9GJP - chains 2 and 6 of the 15 polymer chains in the assembly; structure by electron microscopy, 3.40 A resolution.

[Chain 2]
Molecule: DNA replication licensing factor MCM2
From: Saccharomyces cerevisiae
Notes: EC 3.6.4.12
UniProt: P29469 (MCM2_YEAST); residues 1-868 here = UniProt positions 1-868
Amino-acid sequence (868 residues; numbered 1 to 868; the number before each row is that of its first residue):
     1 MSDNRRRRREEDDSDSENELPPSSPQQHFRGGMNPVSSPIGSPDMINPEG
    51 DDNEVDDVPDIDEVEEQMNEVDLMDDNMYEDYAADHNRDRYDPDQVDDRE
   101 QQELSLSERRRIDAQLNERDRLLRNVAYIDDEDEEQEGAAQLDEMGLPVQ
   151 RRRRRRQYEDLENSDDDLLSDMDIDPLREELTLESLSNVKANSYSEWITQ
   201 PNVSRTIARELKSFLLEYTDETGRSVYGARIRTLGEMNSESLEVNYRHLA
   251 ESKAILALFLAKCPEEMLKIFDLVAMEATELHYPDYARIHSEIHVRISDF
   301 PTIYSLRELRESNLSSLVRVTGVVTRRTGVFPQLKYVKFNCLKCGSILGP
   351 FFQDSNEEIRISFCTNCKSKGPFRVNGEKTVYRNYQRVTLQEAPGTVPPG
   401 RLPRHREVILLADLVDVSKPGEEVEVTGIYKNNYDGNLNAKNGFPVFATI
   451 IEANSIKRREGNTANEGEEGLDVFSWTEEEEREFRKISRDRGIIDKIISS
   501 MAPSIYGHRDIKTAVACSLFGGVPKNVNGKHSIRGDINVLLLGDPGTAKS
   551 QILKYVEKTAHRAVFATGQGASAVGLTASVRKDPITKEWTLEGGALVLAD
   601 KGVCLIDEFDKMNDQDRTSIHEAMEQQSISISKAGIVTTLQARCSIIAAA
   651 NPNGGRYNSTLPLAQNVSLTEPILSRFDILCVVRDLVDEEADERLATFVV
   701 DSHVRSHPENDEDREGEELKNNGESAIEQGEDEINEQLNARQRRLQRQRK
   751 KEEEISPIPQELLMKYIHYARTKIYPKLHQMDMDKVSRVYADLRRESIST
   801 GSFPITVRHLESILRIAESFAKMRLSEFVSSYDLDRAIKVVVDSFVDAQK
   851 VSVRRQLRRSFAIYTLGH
Disordered / not traced: 1-182, 459-474, 710-738, 865-868
Ion coordination: Zn2+: Cys341, Cys344, Cys364, Cys367
Ligand contacts:
  - ADP (adenosine-5'-diphosphate), molecule 1: Ser504, Ile505, Tyr506, His508, Asp544, Pro545, Gly546, Thr547, Ala548, Lys549, Ser550, Gln551, Leu695, Val699
  - ADP, molecule 2: Ile533, Glu625, Ser675, Arg676, Val807, Arg808, Glu811
UniProt features mapped onto this chain:
  - zinc finger: Cys341 to Cys367 (C4-type)
  - motif: Ser675 to Asp678 (Arginine finger)
  - binding site (ATP): Gly543 to Ser550
  - modified residue (Phosphoserine): Ser14, Ser16, Ser23, Ser164, Ser170

[Chain 6]
Molecule: DNA replication licensing factor MCM6
From: Saccharomyces cerevisiae
Notes: EC 3.6.4.12
UniProt: P53091 (MCM6_YEAST); residues 1-1017 here = UniProt positions 1-1017
Amino-acid sequence (1017 residues; numbered 1 to 1017; the number before each row is that of its first residue):
     1 MSSPFPADTPSSNRPSNSSPPPSSIGAGFGSSSGLDSQIGSRLHFPSSSQ
    51 PHVSNSQTGPFVNDSTQFSSQRLQTDGSATNDMEGNEPARSFKSRALNHV
   101 KKVDDVTGEKVREAFEQFLEDFSVQSTDTGEVEKVYRAQIEFMKIYDLNT
   151 IYIDYQHLSMRENGALAMAISEQYYRFLPFLQKGLRRVVRKYAPELLNTS
   201 DSLKRSEGDEGQADEDEQQDDDMNGSSLPRDSGSSAAPGNGTSAMATRSI
   251 TTSTSPEQTERVFQISFFNLPTVHRIRDIRSEKIGSLLSISGTVTRTSEV
   301 RPELYKASFTCDMCRAIVDNVEQSFKYTEPTFCPNPSCENRAFWTLNVTR
   351 SRFLDWQKVRIQENANEIPTGSMPRTLDVILRGDSVERAKPGDRCKFTGV
   401 EIVVPDVTQLGLPGVKPSSTLDTRGISKTTEGLNSGVTGLRSLGVRDLTY
   451 KISFLACHVISIGSNIGASSPDANSNNRETELQMAANLQANNVYQDNERD
   501 QEVFLNSLSSDEINELKEMVKDEHIYDKLVRSIAPAVFGHEAVKKGILLQ
   551 MLGGVHKSTVEGIKLRGDINICVVGDPSTSKSQFLKYVVGFAPRSVYTSG
   601 KASSAAGLTAAVVRDEEGGDYTIEAGALMLADNGICCIDEFDKMDISDQV
   651 AIHEAMEQQTISIAKAGIHATLNARTSILAAANPVGGRYNRKLSLRGNLN
   701 MTAPIMSRFDLFFVILDDCNEKIDTELASHIVDLHMKRDEAIEPPFSAEQ
   751 LRRYIKYARTFKPILTKEARSYLVEKYKELRKDDAQGFSRSSYRITVRQL
   801 ESMIRLSEAIARANCVDEITPSFIAEAYDLLRQSIIRVDVDDVEMDEEFD
   851 NIESQSHAASGNNDDNDDGTGSGVITSEPPADIEEGQSEATARPGTSEKK
   901 KTTVTYDKYVSMMNMIVRKIAEVDREGAEELTAVDIVDWYLLQKENDLGS
   951 LAEYWEERRLAFKVIKRLVKDRILMEIHGTRHNLRDLENEENENNKTVYV
  1001 IHPNCEVLDQLEPQDSS
Disordered / not traced: 1-99, 124-133, 201-259, 421-444, 464-499, 738-744, 786-792, 835-902, 979-995, 1005-1017
Ion coordination: Zn2+: Cys311, Cys314, Cys333, Cys338
Ligand contacts:
  - ADP (adenosine-5'-diphosphate), molecule 1: Ala536, Val537, Phe538, His540, Pro577, Ser578, Thr579, Ser580, Lys581, Ser582, Gln583, Glu640, Asn683, Leu727, Ile731, Leu734
  - ADP, molecule 2: Glu657, Gln658, Val797, Arg798, Glu801
UniProt features mapped onto this chain:
  - motif: Ser707 to Asp710 (Arginine finger)
  - binding site (ATP): Gly575 to Ser582
  - modified residue: Ser78 (Phosphoserine), Ser249 (Phosphoserine), Ser372 (Phosphoserine), Thr766 (Phosphothreonine)

[How chain 2 and chain 6 interact]
Contacting residue pairs (113):
  Tyr194(2) with Ser200(6)
  Glu196(2) with Arg350(6), salt bridge
  Arg310(2) with Asp355(6), salt bridge
  Glu311(2) with Asn149(6), hydrogen bond
  Ser362(2) with Asp312(6), hydrogen bond; Phe343(6)
  Phe363(2) with Asp312(6); Met313(6), hydrophobic; Asn340(6)
  Lys370(2) with Phe343(6)
  Gly400(2) with Thr671(6), hydrogen bond (backbone-backbone); Asn673(6)
  Arg401(2) with Glu387(6), salt bridge; Lys390(6); Ala670(6)
  Leu402(2) with Ile623(6), hydrophobic; Ala670(6), hydrophobic
  Arg404(2) with Glu387(6), salt bridge
  Asn432(2) with Pro302(6)
  Asn439(2) with Tyr327(6)
  Asn442(2) with Arg301(6); Trp356(6); Lys358(6), hydrogen bond
  Gly443(2) with Trp356(6)
  Phe444(2) with Glu303(6); Phe325(6), hydrophobic; Trp356(6), hydrophobic; Ile402(6), hydrophobic
  Pro445(2) with Glu303(6); Leu304(6), hydrogen bond (backbone-backbone); Lys326(6)
  Val446(2) with Pro302(6); Glu303(6); Trp356(6), hydrophobic
  Phe447(2) with Arg301(6); Pro302(6), hydrogen bond (backbone-backbone); Leu304(6), hydrophobic; Phe353(6), hydrophobic
  Thr449(2) with Pro302(6)
  Pro503(2) with Glu561(6)
  Ser504(2) with Thr559(6)
  Pro545(2) with Pro704(6), hydrophobic; Thr796(6)
  Gly546(2) with Thr796(6); Val797(6); Arg798(6)
  Ser550(2) with Gln658(6)
  Gln551(2) with Ile563(6); Lys564(6), hydrogen bond (side chain-backbone)
  Tyr555(2) with Glu561(6), hydrogen bond
  Lys558(2) with Gly562(6)
  Phe565(2) with Ser662(6)
  Thr567(2) with Glu654(6), hydrogen bond; Ser662(6), hydrogen bond
  Gln569(2) with Val650(6); Ala651(6)
  Gly570(2) with Ser662(6); Ile663(6); Ala664(6), hydrogen bond (backbone-backbone); Lys665(6)
  Ala571(2) with Ala664(6)
  Ser572(2) with Ala664(6), hydrogen bond (backbone-backbone); Lys665(6)
  Gly575(2) with Ala664(6); Lys665(6); Ala666(6); His669(6), hydrogen bond (backbone-side chain)
  Leu576(2) with Ala664(6), hydrophobic
  Arg581(2) with Tyr621(6); Ala666(6), hydrogen bond (side chain-backbone); Gly667(6)
  Glu592(2) with Gly667(6)
  Gly593(2) with His669(6)
  Gly594(2) with His669(6)
  Ala595(2) with His669(6), hydrogen bond (backbone-side chain)
  Asp607(2) with Gln658(6)
  Glu608(2) with Val650(6); His653(6); Arg708(6), salt bridge
  Lys611(2) with Val650(6); His653(6)
  Gly655(2) with Ala703(6); Pro704(6)
  Arg656(2) with Ala703(6); Arg794(6)
  Asp685(2) with Arg781(6), salt bridge; Arg794(6)
  Leu686(2) with Arg781(6), hydrogen bond (backbone-side chain)
  Val687(2) with Arg781(6); Arg794(6)
  Glu689(2) with Lys782(6), salt bridge
  Asp692(2) with Arg781(6), salt bridge
  Glu693(2) with Val774(6); Lys778(6), salt bridge
  Leu695(2) with Val797(6), hydrophobic
  Ala696(2) with Val774(6), hydrophobic
  Val700(2) with Arg770(6); Leu773(6), hydrophobic
  Asp701(2) with Arg770(6), salt bridge
  His703(2) with Lys557(6); Leu565(6); Glu801(6)
  Val704(2) with Arg770(6)
  Ser706(2) with Lys557(6); Ser558(6); Thr559(6)
  His707(2) with Lys557(6); Lys762(6), hydrogen bond (side chain-backbone); Pro763(6), hydrogen bond (side chain-backbone); Ile764(6)
  Pro708(2) with Lys762(6)
  Gln748(2) with Val560(6)
  Gln760(2) with Glu561(6), hydrogen bond
Other interface residues (no listed pair), chain 2 (83 interface residues in all): Ser193, Leu314, Asn356, Pro399, Pro403, Arg406, Asp435, Ala448, Ala502, Lys554, Ala566, Ser579, Leu598, Asn651, Gly654, Thr697, Val699, Glu709, Lys751, Glu752
Other interface residues (no listed pair), chain 6 (85 interface residues in all): Glu260, Val300, Gln323, Leu346, Val348, Arg382, Val404, Val555, Glu617, Gly619, Glu657, Thr660, Leu672, Thr702, Ser707, Leu765, Glu775, Tyr777, Ile795, Leu800, Ile804

[Summary]
Chain 2 and chain 6 form an interface of 83 and 85 residues respectively; the contacts include 19 hydrogen
bonds and 10 salt bridges. Polar pairs include Glu196(2)-Arg350(6), Arg310(2)-Asp355(6) and
Arg401(2)-Glu387(6). One ADP molecule is bound between chain 2 and chain 6.
Chain 2 is DNA replication licensing factor MCM2 and chain 6 is DNA replication licensing factor MCM6, both
from Saccharomyces cerevisiae; the structure, OCCM maturation intermediate stalled with an Arginine Finger
mutation in Mcm5: Conformer 2, was determined by electron microscopy together with 9GJW and 9GM5 from the same
study.
